PDB entry 5JWH | X-ray diffraction, 1.40 A resolution | chain A

# Chain A
Protein: NS3 helicase
Source organism: Zika virus
Sequence (458 residues; numbered 164 to 621; the number before each row is that of its first residue):
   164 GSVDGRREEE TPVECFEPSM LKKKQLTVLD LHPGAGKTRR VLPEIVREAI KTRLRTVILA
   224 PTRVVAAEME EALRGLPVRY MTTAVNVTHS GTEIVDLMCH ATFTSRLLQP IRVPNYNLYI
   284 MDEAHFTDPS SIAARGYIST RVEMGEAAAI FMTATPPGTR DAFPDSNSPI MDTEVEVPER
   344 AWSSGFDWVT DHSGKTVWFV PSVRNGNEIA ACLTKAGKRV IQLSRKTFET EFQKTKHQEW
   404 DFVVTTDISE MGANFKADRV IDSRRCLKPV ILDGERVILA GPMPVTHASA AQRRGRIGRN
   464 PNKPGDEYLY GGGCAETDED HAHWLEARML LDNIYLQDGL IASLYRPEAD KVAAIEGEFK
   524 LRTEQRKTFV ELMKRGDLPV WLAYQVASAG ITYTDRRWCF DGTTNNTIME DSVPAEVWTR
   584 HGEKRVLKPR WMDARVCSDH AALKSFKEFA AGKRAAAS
Disordered / not traced: 164-173, 198, 248-254, 621
From the paper describing this entry:
  - conformationally variable residues (order/disorder transition): V248 to G254

# Overview
The paper reports conformational variability at V248.
Chain A is NS3 helicase (Zika virus); the structure, Apo structure, was determined by X-ray diffraction,
deposited together with 5K8I, 5K8L, 5K8T and 5K8U.
